PDB entry 6T5S | X-ray diffraction, 1.50 A resolution | chain A

# Chain A
Name: Lysozyme C
From: Opisthocomus hoazin
Notes: EC 3.2.1.17
UniProt: Q91159 (LYSC_OPIHO); residues 1-126 here correspond to UniProt positions 20-145 (UniProt number = residue number + 19)
Amino-acid sequence (126 residues; numbered 1 to 126; the number before each row is that of its first residue):
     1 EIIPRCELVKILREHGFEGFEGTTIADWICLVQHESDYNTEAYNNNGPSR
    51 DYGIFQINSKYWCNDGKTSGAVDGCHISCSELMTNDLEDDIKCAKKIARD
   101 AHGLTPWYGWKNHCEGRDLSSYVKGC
Cystine bridges: Cys-6/Cys-126, Cys-30/Cys-114, Cys-63/Cys-79, Cys-75/Cys-93
Swiss-Prot annotation at these positions:
  - active site: Glu-35, Asp-51
What the authors report for this chain:
  - contacts within the chain: Arg-50/Asp-65 (hydrogen bond), Arg-50/Thr-68 (hydrogen bond), Gly-47/Arg-50 (backbone contact)
  - catalytic residues: Glu-35, Asp-51
  - mutagenesis - R50T: decreased stability
  - mutagenesis - D90A, Y108V: increased stability
  - mutagenesis - R50T: decreased catalytic activity

# Overview
UniProt lists active-site residues Glu-35 and Asp-51. From the paper: catalytic residues Glu-35 and Asp-51;
D90A and Y108V increase stability.
Chain A is Lysozyme C (Opisthocomus hoazin); the structure, Apo form of C-type lysozyme from the upper
gastrointestinal tract of Opisthocomus hoatzin, was determined by X-ray diffraction, deposited together with
6T6C.
